Entry 1IER (X-ray diffraction, 2.26 A resolution); this record covers chain A.

[Chain A]
Protein: Ferritin
Organism: Equus caballus
Notes: fragment: l-chain
Reference sequence: P02791 (FRIL_HORSE); numbering as in UniProt (aligned over 1-174)
Sequence (174 residues; numbered 1 to 174; the number before each row is that of its first residue):
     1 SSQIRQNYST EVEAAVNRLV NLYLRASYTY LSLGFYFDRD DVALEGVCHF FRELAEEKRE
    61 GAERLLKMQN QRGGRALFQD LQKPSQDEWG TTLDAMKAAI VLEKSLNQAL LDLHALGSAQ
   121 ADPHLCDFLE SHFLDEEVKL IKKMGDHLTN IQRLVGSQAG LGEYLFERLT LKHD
Construct notes: conflict Leu93 (Pro in P02791)
Ion coordination: Cd2+ site 1: Asp80, Gln82; Cd2+ site 2 near Glu130 (its only coordinating residue here)
Curated features (UniProtKB/Swiss-Prot):
  - binding site (Fe cation): Glu57
  - modified residue: Ser2 (N-acetylserine)

[Summary]
The Cd2+ site 1 is built by Asp80 and Gln82. From UniProt: Fe cation-binding residue Glu57.
Chain A is Ferritin (Equus caballus); the structure, Cubic crystal structure of native horse spleen ferritin,
was determined by X-ray diffraction together with 1IES from the same study.
